PDB entry 3NZW | X-ray diffraction, 2.50 A resolution | chains N and 1 of the 30 polymer chains in the assembly

[Chain N]
Molecule: Proteasome component PRE3
From: Saccharomyces cerevisiae
Notes: EC 3.4.25.1
UniProtKB: P38624 (PSB6_YEAST); the construct lacks a stretch of the UniProt sequence and is renumbered around it, so the offset changes along the chain: -18 to 70 = UniProt 1-89; 72-92 = UniProt 90-110; 94-105 = UniProt 111-122; 106-181 = UniProt 125-200; 1 more segments
Chain sequence (215 residues; each row starts with the number of its first residue; note: 3 numbers in that range are skipped by the numbering (no residue carries them; nothing is unmodelled there); a row labelled like 10A-10B holds insertion residues (10A, then the next letters in order); numbers below 1 keep their minus sign (Met-18 is residue -18)):
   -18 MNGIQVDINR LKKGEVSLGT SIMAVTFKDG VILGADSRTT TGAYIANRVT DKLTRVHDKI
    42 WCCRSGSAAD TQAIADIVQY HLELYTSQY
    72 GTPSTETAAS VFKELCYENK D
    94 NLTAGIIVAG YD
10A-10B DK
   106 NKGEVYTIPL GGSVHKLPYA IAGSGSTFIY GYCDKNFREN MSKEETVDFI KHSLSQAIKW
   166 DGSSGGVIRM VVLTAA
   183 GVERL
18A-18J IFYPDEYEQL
Unresolved in the structure: -18 to 0
UniProt features mapped onto this chain:
  - active site: Thr1 (Nucleophile)
  - modified residue: Met-18 (N-acetylmethionine)

[Chain 1]
Molecule: Proteasome component PRE4
From: Saccharomyces cerevisiae
Notes: EC 3.4.25.1
UniProtKB: P30657 (PSB4_YEAST); the construct lacks a stretch of the UniProt sequence and is renumbered around it, so the offset changes along the chain: -41 to -1 = UniProt 1-41; 1-70 = UniProt 42-111; 74-92 = UniProt 120-138; 93-105 = UniProt 141-153; 3 more segments
Chain sequence (266 residues; row label = number of the first residue in the row; note: 6 numbers in that range are skipped by the numbering (no residue carries them; nothing is unmodelled there); a row labelled like 71B-71D holds insertion residues (71B, then the next letters in order); numbers below 1 keep their minus sign (Met-41 is residue -41)):
   -41 MNHDPFSWGR PADSTYGAYN TQIANAGASP MVNTQQPIVT G
     1 TSVISMKYDN GVIIAADNLG SYGSLLRFNG VERLIPVGDN TVVGISGDIS DMQHIERLLK
    61 DLVTENAYDN
   69A P
   69C L
   70A A
   71A D
    72 A
71B-71D EEA
    74 LEPSYIFEYL ATVMYQRRS
92A-92B KM
    93 NPLWNAIIVA GVQ
10A-10B SN
   106 GDQFLRYVNL LGVTYSSPTL ATGFGAHMAN PLLRKV
14A-14G VDRESDI
   144 PKTTVQVAEE AIVNAMRVLY YRDARSSRNF SLAIIDKN
   18A T
   183 GLTFKKNLQV ENMKWDFAKD IKGYGTQKI
Unresolved in the structure: -41 to -9

[Chain N / chain 1 interface]
Contacting residue pairs - 62 pairs, chain N then chain 1:
  Ile18A(N) - Ala200(1)  hydrophobic
  Ile18A(N) - Lys201(1)
  Tyr18C(N) - Trp197(1)
  Tyr18C(N) - Asp198(1)
  Tyr18C(N) - Lys201(1)
  Pro18D(N) - Trp197(1)
  Asp18E(N) - Arg171(1)  salt bridge
  Glu18H(N) - Tyr163(1)  hydrogen bond
  Glu18H(N) - Arg171(1)  salt bridge
  Arg19(N) - Ala167(1)
  Thr21(N) - Ala167(1)
  Ala24(N) - Phe129(1)
  Ala24(N) - Arg165(1)
  Ala24(N) - Asp166(1)
  Ala24(N) - Ala167(1)  hydrogen bond (backbone-backbone)
  Ala24(N) - Arg168(1)
  Tyr25(N) - Phe129(1)  hydrophobic
  Tyr25(N) - Arg165(1)
  Ile26(N) - Tyr164(1)
  Ile26(N) - Arg165(1)  hydrogen bond (backbone-backbone)
  Ile26(N) - Asp166(1)
  Ile26(N) - Ala167(1)
  Ala27(N) - Arg165(1)  hydrogen bond (backbone-side chain)
  Arg29(N) - Tyr164(1)
  Arg29(N) - Arg165(1)
  Arg29(N) - Lys196(1)  hydrogen bond (side chain-backbone)
  Arg29(N) - Trp197(1)
  Arg29(N) - Phe199(1)
  Val30(N) - Phe199(1)  hydrophobic
  Val30(N) - Ala200(1)  hydrophobic
  Val30(N) - Ile203(1)  hydrophobic
  Asp32(N) - Lys204(1)
  Asp32(N) - Gly205(1)  hydrogen bond (side chain-backbone)
  Asp32(N) - Gln209(1)
  Leu34(N) - Gln209(1)
  Thr35(N) - Tyr206(1)
  Thr35(N) - Gln209(1)
  Arg36(N) - Gln209(1)  hydrogen bond (backbone-side chain)
  Arg36(N) - Ile211(1)
  Trp42(N) - Gln209(1)
  Trp42(N) - Ile211(1)  hydrophobic
  Arg45(N) - Tyr206(1)
  Gln53(N) - Tyr206(1)
  Ala56(N) - Tyr206(1)
  Asp57(N) - Tyr206(1)  hydrogen bond
  Phe133(N) - Leu25(1)  hydrophobic
  Lys164(N) - Leu26(1)
  Trp165(N) - Ser24(1)
  Trp165(N) - Leu25(1)
  Trp165(N) - Leu26(1)  hydrogen bond (backbone-backbone)
  Trp165(N) - Arg27(1)
  Asp166(N) - Ser24(1)
  Gly167(N) - Ser24(1)  hydrogen bond (backbone-backbone)
  Gly167(N) - Leu26(1)
  Gly167(N) - Ala167(1)
  Gly171(N) - Trp197(1)
  Val172(N) - Trp197(1)  hydrophobic
  Arg174(N) - Ala200(1)  hydrogen bond (side chain-backbone)
  Arg174(N) - Ile203(1)
  Arg186(N) - Lys204(1)
  Arg186(N) - Gln209(1)
  Arg186(N) - Ile211(1)  hydrogen bond (side chain-backbone)
Interface residues without a listed pair, chain N (34 interface residues in all): Asn28, Ile163, Ser168
Interface residues without a listed pair, chain 1 (26 interface residues in all): Met133, Met195

[Summary]
The interface between chain N and chain 1 involves 34 residues on one side and 26 on the other, with 12
hydrogen bonds and 2 salt bridges. Polar contacts include Glu18H(N)-Arg171(1), Asp18E(N)-Arg171(1) and
Glu18H(N)-Tyr163(1). Curated annotation (UniProt) lists active-site residue Thr1(N) on chain N.
Here chain N is Proteasome component PRE3 and chain 1 is Proteasome component PRE4, both from Saccharomyces
cerevisiae. Entry 3NZW (Crystal structure of the yeast 20S proteasome in complex with 2b) was determined by
X-ray diffraction, deposited together with 3NZJ and 3NZX.
